PDB entry 7YUB | electron microscopy, 3.22 A resolution | chains N and R of the 4 polymer chains in the assembly

== Chain N ==
Protein: Tc-Nb8
From: Lama glama
Sequence (128 residues; row label = number of the first residue in the row):
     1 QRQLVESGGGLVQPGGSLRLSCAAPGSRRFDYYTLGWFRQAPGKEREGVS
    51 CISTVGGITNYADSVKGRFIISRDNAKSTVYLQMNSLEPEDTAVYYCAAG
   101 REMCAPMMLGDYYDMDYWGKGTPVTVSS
Not modelled in the structure: 1-2
Disulfides: C22-C97

== Chain R ==
Protein: Sphingosine-1-phosphate transporter SPNS2
From: Homo sapiens
UniProtKB: Q8IVW8 (SPNS2_HUMAN); residues 1-549 here = UniProt positions 1-549
Sequence (549 residues; each row starts with the number of its first residue):
     1 MMCLECASAAAGGAEEEEADAERRRRRRGAQRGAGGSGCCGARGAGGAGV
    51 SAAGDEVQTLSGSVRRAPTGPPGTPGTPGCAATAKGPGAQQPKPASLGRG
   101 RGAAAAILSLGNVLNYLDRYTVAGVLLDIQQHFGVKDRGAGLLQSVFICS
   151 FMVAAPIFGYLGDRFNRKVILSCGIFFWSAVTFSSSFIPQQYFWLLVLSR
   201 GLVGIGEASYSTIAPTIIGDLFTKNTRTLMLSVFYFAIPLGSGLGYITGS
   251 SVKQAAGDWHWALRVSPVLGMITGTLILILVPATKRGHADQLGDQLKART
   301 SWLRDMKALIRNRSYVFSSLATSAVSFATGALGMWIPLYLHRAQVVQKTA
   351 ETCNSPPCGAKDSLIFGAITCFTGFLGVVTGAGATRWCRLKTQRADPLVC
   401 AVGMLGSAIFICLIFVAAKSSIVGAYICIFVGETLLFSNWAITADILMYV
   451 VIPTRRATAVALQSFTSHLLGDAGSPYLIGFISDLIRQSTKDSPLWEFLS
   501 LGYALMLCPFVVVLGGMFFLATALFFVSDRARAEQQVNQLAMPPASVKV
Not modelled in the structure: 1-92, 288-298, 351-359, 542-549
Ligand contacts: sphingosine 1-phosphate (S1P; (2S,3R,4E)-2-amino-3-hydroxyoctadec-4-en-1-yl dihydrogen phosphate): Y116, R119, Y120, F151, S211, T212, I238, T329, L332, G333, F366, E433, L436, F437, W440, S464
Reported in the primary citation:
  - binding site for sphingosine 1-phosphate: L332, F366, L436, F437
  - contacts within the chain: R119-R200, F222-R227 (backbone contact), G219-R227 (backbone contact), Y246-G333 (hydrogen bond), R389-D445 (salt bridge)
  - contacts within the chain: F147-R200 (cation-pi contact) (proposed by the authors, not directly observed)

== Interface between chain N and chain R ==
Residue-residue contacts (26; chain N residue first):
  S27(N) - K391(R)
  R29(N) - L390(R)  hydrogen bond (backbone-backbone)
  R29(N) - K391(R)
  F30(N) - L390(R)  hydrophobic
  Y32(N) - D396(R)  hydrogen bond
  Y32(N) - Y449(R)  hydrogen bond (backbone-side chain)
  S53(N) - E534(R)
  T54(N) - R530(R)
  T54(N) - E534(R)  hydrogen bond (backbone-side chain)
  V55(N) - A531(R)  hydrophobic
  V55(N) - E534(R)
  I58(N) - N538(R)
  N60(N) - N538(R)
  R101(N) - D445(R)  salt bridge
  R101(N) - M448(R)
  R101(N) - R530(R)
  E102(N) - P453(R)
  E102(N) - R456(R)  salt bridge
  M103(N) - Y449(R)
  M103(N) - V451(R)
  M103(N) - A533(R)  hydrophobic
  M103(N) - V537(R)  hydrophobic
  C104(N) - N538(R)  hydrogen bond (backbone-side chain)
  A105(N) - V537(R)  hydrophobic
  Y113(N) - K224(R)
  D114(N) - K224(R)  salt bridge
Interface residues without a listed pair, chain N (21 interface residues in all): R28, Y33, G56, P106, Y117
Interface residues without a listed pair, chain R (22 interface residues in all): R386, R389, Q393, I452, V527, A541

== In short ==
Chain N and chain R form an interface of 21 and 22 residues respectively; the contacts include 5 hydrogen
bonds and 3 salt bridges. Polar contacts include R101(N)-D445(R), E102(N)-R456(R) and D114(N)-K224(R). From
the paper: a binding site for sphingosine 1-phosphate at L332(R), F366(R) and L436(R) among others; contacts
within the chain involving R200(R), R119(R) and R227(R) among others.
Here chain N is Tc-Nb8 (Lama glama) and chain R is Sphingosine-1-phosphate transporter SPNS2 (Homo sapiens).
Entry 7YUB (S1P-bound human SPNS2) was determined by electron microscopy together with 8KAE, 7YUD and 7YUF
from the same study.
